PDB entry 8OM2 | electron microscopy, 2.57 A resolution | chains E and r of the 35 polymer chains in the assembly

# Chain E
Protein: 37S ribosomal protein S5, mitochondrial
Source organism: Saccharomyces cerevisiae
UniProtKB: P33759 (RT05_YEAST); residues 1-307 here = UniProt positions 1-307
Amino-acid sequence (307 residues; row label = number of the first residue in the row):
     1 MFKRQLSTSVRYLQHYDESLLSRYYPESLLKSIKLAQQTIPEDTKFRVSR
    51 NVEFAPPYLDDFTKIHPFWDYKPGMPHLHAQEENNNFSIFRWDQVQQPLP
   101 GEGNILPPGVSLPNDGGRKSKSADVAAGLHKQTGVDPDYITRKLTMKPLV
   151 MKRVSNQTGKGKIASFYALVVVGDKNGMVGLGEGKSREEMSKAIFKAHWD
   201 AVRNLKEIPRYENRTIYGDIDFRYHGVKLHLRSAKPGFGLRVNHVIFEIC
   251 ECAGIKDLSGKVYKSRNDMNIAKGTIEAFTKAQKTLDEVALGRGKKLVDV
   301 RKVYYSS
Disordered / not traced: 1-13

# Chain r
Molecule: 15S mitochondrial rRNA
Source organism: Saccharomyces cerevisiae
Sequence (1647 nucleotides; row label = number of the first residue in the row; note: 2 numbers in that range are skipped by the numbering (no residue carries them; nothing is unmodelled there)):
     1 GUAAAAAAUUUAUAAGAAUAUGAUGUUGGUUCAGAUUAAGCGCUAAAUAA
    51 GGACAUGACACAUGCGAAUCAUACGUUUAUUAUUGAUAAGAUAAUAAAUA
   101 UGUGGUGUAAACGUGAGUAAUUUUAUUAGGAAUUAAUGAACUAUAGAAUA
   151 AGCUAAAUACUUAAUAUAUUAUUAUAUAAAAAUAAUUUAUAUAAUAAAAA
   201 GGAUAUAUAUAUAAUAUAUAUUUAUCUAUAGUCAAGCCAAUAAUGGUUUA
   251 GGUAGUAGGUUUAUUAAGAGUUAAACCUAGCCAACGAUCCAUAAUCGAUA
   301 AUGAAAGUUAGAACGAUCACGUUGACUCUGAAAUAUAGUCAAUAUCUAUA
   351 AGAUACAGCAGUGAGGAAUAUUGGACAAUGAUCGAAAGAUUGAUCCAGUU
   401 ACUUAUUAGGAUGAUAUAUAAAAAUAUUUUAUUUUAUUUAUAAAUAUUAA
   451 AUAUUUAUAAUAAUAAUAAUAAUAAUAUAUAUAUAUAAAUUGAUUAAAAA
   501 UAAAAUCCAUAAAUAAUUAAAAUAAUGAUAUUAAUUACCAUAUAUAUUUU
   551 UAUAUGGAUAUAUAUAUUAAUAAUAAUAUUAAUUUUAUUAUUAUUAAUAA
   601 UAUAUUUUAAUAGUCCUGACUAAUAUUUGUGCCAGCAGUCGCGGUAACAC
   651 AAAGAGGGCGAGCGUUAAUCAUAAUGGUUUAAAGGAUCCGUAGAAUGAAU
   701 UAUAUAUUAUAAUUUAGAGUUAAUAAAAU
   731 UAAUUAAAGAAUUAUAAUAGUAAAGAUGAAAUAAUAAUAAUAAUUAUAAG
   781 ACUAAUAUAUGUGAAAAUAUUAAUUAAAUAUUAACUGACAUUGAGGGAUU
   831 AAAACUAGAGUAGCGAAACGGAUUCGAUACCCGUGUAGUUCUAGUAGUAA
   881 ACUAUGAAUACAAUUAUUUAUA
   904 UAUAUAUUAUAUAUAAAUAAUAAAUGAAAAUGAAAGUAUUCCACCUGAAG
   954 AGUACGUUAGCAAUAAUGAAACUCAAAACAAUAGACGGUUACAGACUUAA
  1004 GCAGUGGAGCAUGUUAUUUAAUUCGAUAAUCCACGACUAACCUUACCAUA
  1054 UUUUGAAUAUUAUAAUAAUUAUUAUAAUUAUUAUAUUACAGGCGUUACAU
  1104 UGUUGUCUUUAGUUCGUGCUGCAAAGUUUUAGAUUAAGUUCAUAAACGAA
  1154 CAAAACUCCAUAUAUAUAAUUUUAAUUAUAUAUAAUUUUAUAUUAUUUAU
  1204 UAAUAUAAAGAAAGGAAUUAAGACAAAUCAUAAUGAUCCUUAUAAUAUGG
  1254 GUAAUAGACGUGCUAUAAUAAAAUGAUAAUAAAAUUAUAUAAAAUAUAUU
  1304 UAAUUAUAUUUAAUUAAUAAUAUAAAACAUUUUAAUUUUUAAUAUAUUUU
  1354 UUUAUUAUAUAUUAAUAUGAAUUAUAAUCUGAAAUUCGAUUAUAUGAAAA
  1404 AAGAAUUGCUAGUAAUACGUAAAUUAGUAUGUUACGGUGAAUAUUCUAAC
  1454 UGUUUCGCACUAAUCACUCAUCACGCGUUGAAACAUAUUAUUAUCUUAUU
  1504 AUUUAUAUAAUAUUUUUUAAUAAAUAUUAAUAAUUAUUAAUUUAUAUUUA
  1554 UUUAUAUCAGAAAUAAUAUGAAUUAAUGCGAAGUUGAAAUACAGUUACCG
  1604 UAGGGGAACCUGCGGUGGGCUUAUAAAUAUCUUAAAUAUUCUUACA
Disordered / not traced: 1-11, 168-193, 210-215, 423-475, 546-547, 561-602, 764-768, 909-911, 1075-1078, 1228, 1529-1536
Bound ions: K+ site 1: U19, G28, G29; K+ site 2: U19, C640, A979; K+ site 3: G22, U985; Mg2+ site 1 near A33 (its only coordinating residue here); K+ site 4: G40, G664, U665; K+ site 5: C54, A55; Mg2+ site 2: A55, U56, G115; K+ site 6: U72, A73, G384, A385; Mg2+ site 3 near A110 (its only coordinating residue here); K+ site 7: G113, U114, C359; K+ site 8: G115, G117, A294; Mg2+ site 4: A116, G117, A294; 54 more Mg2+ sites not listed; 26 more K+ sites not listed
What the authors report for this chain:
  - conformationally variable residues (side-chain flip): A1100

# Chain E / chain r interface
Residue-residue contacts (99):
  Arg-50(E) / U1168(r)  hydrogen bond to the sugar
  Arg-50(E) / U1184(r)  hydrogen bond to the sugar
  Asn-51(E) / A1169(r)  base contact
  Asn-51(E) / A1183(r)  hydrogen bond to the base
  Asn-51(E) / U1184(r)  sugar contact
  Gln-132(E) / U1120(r)  phosphate contact
  Gln-132(E) / G1121(r)  hydrogen bond to the phosphate
  Lys-152(E) / U24(r)  salt bridge to the phosphate
  Lys-152(E) / G25(r)  salt bridge to the phosphate
  Val-154(E) / A23(r)  sugar contact
  Val-154(E) / U24(r)  sugar contact
  Val-154(E) / A1127(r)  phosphate contact
  Val-154(E) / A1128(r)  phosphate contact
  Ser-155(E) / G22(r)  hydrogen bond to the sugar
  Ser-155(E) / A23(r)  hydrogen bond to the sugar
  Ser-155(E) / A1127(r)  hydrogen bond to the sugar
  Ser-155(E) / A1128(r)  phosphate contact
  Asn-156(E) / G22(r)  base contact
  Asn-156(E) / A986(r)  hydrogen bond to the sugar
  Asn-156(E) / A1128(r)  hydrogen bond to the phosphate
  Gln-157(E) / G22(r)  base contact
  Gln-157(E) / A986(r)  hydrogen bond to the sugar
  Gln-157(E) / G987(r)  sugar contact
  Gln-157(E) / U1464(r)  base contact
  Gln-157(E) / A1466(r)  hydrogen bond to the base
  Thr-158(E) / G987(r)  hydrogen bond to the sugar
  Thr-158(E) / A1466(r)  hydrogen bond to the base
  Gly-159(E) / G987(r)  hydrogen bond to the phosphate
  Gly-159(E) / A988(r)  phosphate contact
  Gly-159(E) / A1466(r)  base contact
  Lys-162(E) / G22(r)  sugar contact
  Lys-162(E) / U1464(r)  phosphate contact
  Lys-162(E) / A1465(r)  salt bridge to the phosphate
  Glu-183(E) / A1126(r)  sugar contact
  Lys-185(E) / A1127(r)  salt bridge to the phosphate
  Lys-185(E) / A1128(r)  salt bridge to the phosphate
  Arg-187(E) / U1117(r)  salt bridge to the phosphate
  Arg-187(E) / C1118(r)  salt bridge to the phosphate
  Glu-188(E) / C1118(r)  phosphate contact
  Lys-196(E) / G1119(r)  salt bridge to the phosphate
  Lys-196(E) / U1120(r)  salt bridge to the phosphate
  Trp-199(E) / G1121(r)  hydrogen bond to the phosphate
  Arg-203(E) / G1121(r)  salt bridge to the phosphate
  Arg-203(E) / C1122(r)  salt bridge to the phosphate
  Arg-223(E) / G929(r)  salt bridge to the phosphate
  Arg-223(E) / A930(r)  salt bridge to the phosphate
  Tyr-224(E) / C1125(r)  sugar contact
  His-225(E) / A930(r)  phosphate contact
  His-225(E) / A931(r)  salt bridge to the phosphate
  His-225(E) / C1125(r)  salt bridge to the phosphate
  Gly-226(E) / A930(r)  phosphate contact
  Lys-228(E) / G676(r)  salt bridge to the phosphate
  Lys-228(E) / G677(r)  salt bridge to the phosphate
  His-230(E) / U675(r)  stacking on the base
  Arg-232(E) / A14(r)  hydrogen bond to the sugar
  Arg-232(E) / U675(r)  hydrogen bond to the base
  Lys-235(E) / A12(r)  base contact
  Phe-238(E) / U13(r)  sugar contact
  Phe-238(E) / A14(r)  phosphate contact
  Arg-241(E) / U13(r)  phosphate contact
  Arg-241(E) / A14(r)  salt bridge to the phosphate
  Arg-241(E) / A15(r)  base contact
  Val-242(E) / A15(r)  hydrogen bond to the sugar
  Asn-243(E) / A15(r)  sugar contact
  Asn-243(E) / G16(r)  hydrogen bond to the phosphate
  His-244(E) / G16(r)  hydrogen bond to the phosphate
  His-244(E) / A17(r)  salt bridge to the phosphate
  Ser-259(E) / A14(r)  hydrogen bond to the phosphate
  Gly-260(E) / A14(r)  sugar contact
  Gly-260(E) / A15(r)  sugar contact
  Lys-261(E) / A14(r)  sugar contact
  Lys-261(E) / A15(r)  salt bridge to the phosphate
  Lys-261(E) / G16(r)  salt bridge to the phosphate
  Lys-261(E) / U672(r)  phosphate contact
  Lys-261(E) / A673(r)  salt bridge to the phosphate
  Lys-261(E) / U675(r)  base contact
  Val-262(E) / G16(r)  hydrogen bond to the phosphate
  Tyr-263(E) / A673(r)  hydrogen bond to the sugar
  Tyr-263(E) / A674(r)  phosphate contact
  Tyr-263(E) / U675(r)  hydrogen bond to the phosphate
  Tyr-263(E) / G676(r)  phosphate contact
  Lys-264(E) / U26(r)  phosphate contact
  Lys-264(E) / U27(r)  salt bridge to the phosphate
  Lys-264(E) / A673(r)  hydrogen bond to the base
  Lys-264(E) / A930(r)  salt bridge to the phosphate
  Ser-265(E) / U26(r)  hydrogen bond to the phosphate
  Arg-266(E) / G16(r)  salt bridge to the phosphate
  Arg-266(E) / A673(r)  salt bridge to the phosphate
  Asn-267(E) / G25(r)  hydrogen bond to the phosphate
  Asn-267(E) / U26(r)  hydrogen bond to the phosphate
  Asp-268(E) / A17(r)  phosphate contact
  Met-269(E) / G25(r)  phosphate contact
  Met-269(E) / C1125(r)  sugar contact
  Met-269(E) / A1126(r)  sugar contact
  Asn-270(E) / G25(r)  phosphate contact
  Asn-270(E) / U26(r)  hydrogen bond to the phosphate
  Asn-270(E) / C1125(r)  hydrogen bond to the sugar
  Lys-273(E) / C1125(r)  hydrogen bond to the phosphate
  Lys-273(E) / A1126(r)  salt bridge to the phosphate
Interface residues without a listed pair, chain E (51 interface residues in all): Arg-47, Arg-153, Gly-161, Ile-163, Ser-165, Tyr-167, Asp-221
Interface residues without a listed pair, chain r (43 interface residues in all): G1129, U1170

# Overview
The interface between chain E and chain r involves 51 residues on one side and 43 on the other; the contacts
include 31 hydrogen bonds, 27 salt bridges and 1 aromatic stacking contact. Polar contacts include
Asn-51(E)/A1183(r), Gln-157(E)/A1466(r) and Thr-158(E)/A1466(r). U19(r), G28(r) and G29(r) coordinate K+ site
1. From the paper: conformational variability at A1100(r).
Here chain E is 37S ribosomal protein S5, mitochondrial and chain r is 15S mitochondrial rRNA, both from
Saccharomyces cerevisiae. Entry 8OM2 (Small subunit of yeast mitochondrial ribosome in complex with
METTL17/Rsm22) was determined by electron microscopy together with 8OM3 and 8OM4 from the same study.
